PDB entry 2F31 | X-ray diffraction, 2.10 A resolution | chains A and B

Chain A:
Name: Diaphanous protein homolog 1
From: Mus musculus
UniProt: O08808 (DIAP1_MOUSE); residues 135-367 here = UniProt positions 135-367
Chain sequence (233 residues; numbered 135 to 367; the number before each row is that of its first residue):
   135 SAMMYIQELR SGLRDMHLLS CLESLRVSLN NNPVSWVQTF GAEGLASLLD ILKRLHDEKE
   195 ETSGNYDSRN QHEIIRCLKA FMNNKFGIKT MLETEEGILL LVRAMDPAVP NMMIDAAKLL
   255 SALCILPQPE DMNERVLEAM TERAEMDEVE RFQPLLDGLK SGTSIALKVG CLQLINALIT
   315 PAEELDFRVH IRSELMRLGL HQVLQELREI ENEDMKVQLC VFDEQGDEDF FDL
Not modelled in the structure: 194-198

Chain B:
Name: Diaphanous protein homolog 1
From: Mus musculus
UniProt: O08808 (DIAP1_MOUSE); residues 1-20 here correspond to UniProt positions 1177-1196 (UniProt number = residue number + 1176)
Chain sequence (20 residues; each row starts with the number of its first residue):
     1 DETGVMDSLL EALQSGAAFR

Interface between chain A and chain B:
Residue-residue contacts - 34 pairs, chain A then chain B:
  V168(A) - T3(B)
  K213(A) - L10(B)
  M216(A) - M6(B)
  N217(A) - T3(B)
  N217(A) - G4(B)  hydrogen bond (backbone-backbone)
  N217(A) - V5(B)  hydrogen bond (side chain-backbone)
  N217(A) - M6(B)  hydrogen bond (side chain-backbone)
  N217(A) - D7(B)  hydrogen bond
  N218(A) - E2(B)
  N218(A) - V5(B)
  I222(A) - M6(B)  hydrophobic
  K252(A) - L10(B)
  L253(A) - M6(B)  hydrophobic
  S255(A) - L13(B)
  A256(A) - M6(B)  hydrophobic
  A256(A) - L9(B)  hydrophobic
  A256(A) - L10(B)  hydrophobic
  A256(A) - L13(B)
  I259(A) - L9(B)
  I259(A) - L13(B)  hydrophobic
  I259(A) - A18(B)  hydrophobic
  L260(A) - L9(B)  hydrophobic
  Q307(A) - L13(B)
  Q307(A) - F19(B)
  N310(A) - F19(B)
  A311(A) - F19(B)
  T314(A) - F19(B)
  D348(A) - Q14(B)
  V351(A) - Q14(B)
  V351(A) - S15(B)
  V351(A) - G16(B)
  Q352(A) - L13(B)  hydrogen bond (side chain-backbone)
  Q352(A) - F19(B)
  V355(A) - F19(B)  hydrophobic
Interface residues without a listed pair, chain A (21 interface residues in all): K219
Interface residues without a listed pair, chain B (16 interface residues in all): D1, R20

Overview:
Chain A and chain B form an interface of 21 and 16 residues respectively; the contacts include 5 hydrogen
bonds. Polar contacts include N217(A)-V5(B), N217(A)-M6(B) and N217(A)-D7(B).
Here chain A is Diaphanous protein homolog 1 and chain B is Diaphanous protein homolog 1, both from Mus
musculus. Entry 2F31 (Crystal structure of the autoinhibitory switch in Formin mDia1; the DID/DAD complex) was
determined by X-ray diffraction.
